PDB entry 2W8U | X-ray diffraction, 1.50 A resolution | chain A

[Chain A]
Protein: Serine palmitoyltransferase
Source organism: Sphingomonas paucimobilis
UniProtKB: Q93UV0 (Q93UV0_PSEPA); residue numbers follow UniProt; this construct covers 2-420
Sequence (427 residues; each row starts with the number of its first residue):
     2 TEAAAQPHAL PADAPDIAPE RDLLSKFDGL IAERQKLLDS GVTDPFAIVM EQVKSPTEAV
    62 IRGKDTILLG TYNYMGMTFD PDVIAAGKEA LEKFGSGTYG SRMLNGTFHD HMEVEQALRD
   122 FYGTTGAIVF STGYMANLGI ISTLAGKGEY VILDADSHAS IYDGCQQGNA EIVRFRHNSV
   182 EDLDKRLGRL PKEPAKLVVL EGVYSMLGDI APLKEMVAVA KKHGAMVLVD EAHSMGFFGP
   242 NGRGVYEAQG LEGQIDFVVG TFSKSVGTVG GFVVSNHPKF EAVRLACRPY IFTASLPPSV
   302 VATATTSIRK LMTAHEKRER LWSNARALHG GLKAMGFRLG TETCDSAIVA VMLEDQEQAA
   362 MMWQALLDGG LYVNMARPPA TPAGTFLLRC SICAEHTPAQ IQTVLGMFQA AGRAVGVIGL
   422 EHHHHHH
Not modelled in the structure: 2-22, 421-428
Differences from the reference sequence: engineered mutation Tyr-100 (Asn in Q93UV0)
Curated features (UniProtKB/Swiss-Prot):
  - binding site (pyridoxal 5'-phosphate): Gly-134, Tyr-135, His-234, Thr-262, Ser-264
  - modified residue: Lys-265 (N6-(pyridoxal phosphate)lysine)
  - mutagenesis: Lys-265 (K265A: Loss of activity), Arg-378 (R378A: 40-fold decrease in catalytic efficiency for L-serine. Is less able to stabilize a quinonoid intermediate; R378N: 60-fold decrease in catalytic efficiency for L-serine)
Covalent attachments: pyridoxal phosphate (PLP) linked to Lys-265
Residues lining bound ligands: pyridoxal phosphate (PLP): Thr-133, Gly-134, Tyr-135, Asn-138, His-159, Ser-161, Glu-202, Asp-231, Ala-233, His-234, Thr-262, Ser-264, Gly-271, Phe-293, Thr-294, Ala-295
What the authors report for this chain:
  - binding site for pyridoxal phosphate: Lys-265
  - conformationally variable residues (helix shift, loop rearrangement, side-chain flip): Asp-23 to Gly-42, Thr-99, Tyr-100, Leu-105 to Gly-107, Phe-109, His-110, Asp-111, His-112, Met-113, Glu-114
  - contacts within the chain: Tyr-100/Phe-109 (hydrophobic contact)
  - self-association interface (contacts with another copy of this molecule); pairs are residue here / residue on that copy: Tyr-100/Met-51 (hydrophobic contact), Tyr-100/Thr-72 (hydrophobic contact), Tyr-100
  - interface residues: Tyr-100
  - catalytic residues: Arg-378
  - specificity-determining residues: Ser-102, Arg-378 (proposed by the authors, not directly observed)
  - mutagenesis - R378A, R378N (40-fold): decreased catalytic activity

[Overview]
Covalently linked pyridoxal phosphate: at Lys-265. UniProt lists 5 pyridoxal 5'-phosphate-binding residues and
2 mutagenesis sites. From the paper: the catalytic residue Arg-378; R378A and R378N reduce catalytic activity.
Chain A is Serine palmitoyltransferase (Sphingomonas paucimobilis); the structure, SPT with PLP, N100Y, was
determined by X-ray diffraction (same publication as 2W8J, 2W8T, 2W8V and 2W8W).
